PDB entry 8YAJ | electron microscopy, 3.20 A resolution | chains B and E of the 6 polymer chains in the assembly

# Chain B (and E)
Molecule: Tubulin alpha-3 chain
Organism: Caenorhabditis elegans
Notes: EC 3.6.5.-; chain E of this document is another copy of the same molecule, construct and numbering; everything in this record applies to it too
UniProt: P91910 (TBA3_CAEEL); numbering as in UniProt (aligned over 1-450)
Chain sequence (450 residues; numbered 1 to 450; the number before each row is that of its first residue):
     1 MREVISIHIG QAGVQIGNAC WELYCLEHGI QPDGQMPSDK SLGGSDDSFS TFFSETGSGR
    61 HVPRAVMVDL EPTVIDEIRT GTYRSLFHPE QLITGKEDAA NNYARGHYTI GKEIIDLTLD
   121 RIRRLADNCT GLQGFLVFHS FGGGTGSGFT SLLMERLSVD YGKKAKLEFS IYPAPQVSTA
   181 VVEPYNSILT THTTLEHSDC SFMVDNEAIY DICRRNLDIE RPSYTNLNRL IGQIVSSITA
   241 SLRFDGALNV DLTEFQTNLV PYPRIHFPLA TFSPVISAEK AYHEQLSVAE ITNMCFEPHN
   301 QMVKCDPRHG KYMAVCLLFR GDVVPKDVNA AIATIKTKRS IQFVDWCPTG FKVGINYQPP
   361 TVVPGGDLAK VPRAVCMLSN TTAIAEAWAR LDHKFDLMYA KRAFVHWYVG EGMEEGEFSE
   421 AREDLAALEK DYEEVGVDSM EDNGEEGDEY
Disordered / not traced: 440-450 (chain E: 38-45, 440-450)
Ligand contacts: GTP (guanosine-5'-triphosphate): Gly10, Gln11, Ala12, Gln15, Ile16, Asp69, Glu71, Asp98, Ala99, Ala100, Asn101, Ser140, Gly143, Gly144, Thr145, Gly146, Ile171, Thr179, Glu183, Asn206, Tyr224, Leu227, Asn228, Ile231

# Interface between chain B and chain E
Contacting residue pairs - 11 pairs, chain B then chain E:
  Thr56(B) - Tyr282(E)
  Arg60(B) - Tyr282(E)
  Arg60(B) - His283(E)
  Val62(B) - His283(E)
  Ser85(B) - His283(E)  hydrogen bond (backbone-side chain)
  Phe87(B) - His283(E)
  His88(B) - His283(E)  hydrogen bond (side chain-backbone)
  His88(B) - Glu284(E)  salt bridge
  Pro89(B) - His283(E)
  Glu90(B) - Lys280(E)
  Asn128(B) - Gln285(E)
Other interface residues (no listed pair), chain B (11 interface residues in all): Glu55, Leu86
Other interface residues (no listed pair), chain E (6 interface residues in all): Glu279

# In short
Chain B and chain E form an interface of 11 and 6 residues respectively; the contacts include 2 hydrogen bonds
and 1 salt bridge. Polar contacts include His88(B)-Glu284(E), Ser85(B)-His283(E) and His88(B)-His283(E). Chain
B binds GTP.
Both chains are Tubulin alpha-3 chain (Caenorhabditis elegans). Entry 8YAJ (ATAT-2 bound MEC-12/MEC-7
microtubule without acetyl-CoA) was determined by electron microscopy, deposited together with 8Y9F, 8YAL and
8YAR.
